8W09 - chains I and L of the 12 polymer chains in the assembly; structure by electron microscopy, 3.20 A resolution.

Chain I (and L):
Name: Integrase
From: Human immunodeficiency virus 1
Notes: chain L of this document is another copy of the same molecule, construct and numbering; everything in this record applies to it too
UniProt: Q9YUI7 (Q9YUI7_9HIV1); residues 1-288 here = UniProt positions 1-288
Chain sequence (292 residues; row label = number of the first residue in the row; numbers below 1 keep their minus sign (Gly-3 is residue -3)):
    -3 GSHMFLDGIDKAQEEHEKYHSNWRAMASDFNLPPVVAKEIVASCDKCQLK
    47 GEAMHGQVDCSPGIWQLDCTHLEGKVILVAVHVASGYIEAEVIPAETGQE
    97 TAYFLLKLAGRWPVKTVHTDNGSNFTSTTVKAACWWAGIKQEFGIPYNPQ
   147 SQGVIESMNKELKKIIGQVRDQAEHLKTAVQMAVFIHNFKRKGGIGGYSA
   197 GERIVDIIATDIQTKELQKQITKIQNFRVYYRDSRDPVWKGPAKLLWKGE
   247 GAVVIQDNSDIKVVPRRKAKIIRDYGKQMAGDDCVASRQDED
Not modelled in the structure: -3 to 0, 229-236, 269-288 (chain L: -3 to 211, 277-288)
Sequence notes: expression tag (-3 to 0); conflict Gly140 (Ser in Q9YUI7)
Metal / ion sites: Zn2+: His12, His16, Cys40, Cys43; Mg2+ site 1: Asp64, Asp116 (together with Dolutegravir); Mg2+ site 2: Asp64, Glu152 (together with Dolutegravir)
Ligand contacts: Dolutegravir (DLU; (4R,12aS)-N-(2,4-difluorobenzyl)-7-hydroxy-4-methyl-6,8-dioxo-3,4,6,8,12,12a-hexahydro-2H-pyrido[1',2':4,5]pyrazino[2,1-b][1,3]oxazine-9-carboxamide): Asp64, Asp116, Asn117, Gly118, Tyr143, Pro145, Gln146, Glu152

Chain I / chain L interface:
Pairs across the interface - 61 pairs, chain I then chain L:
  Met50(I) with Arg231(L)
  Gln53(I) with Arg228(L); Asp229(L), hydrogen bond (side chain-backbone); Ser230(L); Asp232(L), hydrogen bond (side chain-backbone); Lys264(L), hydrogen bond
  Val54(I) with Arg263(L)
  Asp55(I) with Arg263(L)
  Cys56(I) with Trp235(L), hydrophobic; Arg263(L), hydrogen bond (backbone-backbone); Ala265(L); Lys266(L)
  Ser57(I) with Arg262(L); Arg263(L)
  Pro58(I) with Arg262(L)
  Ala80(I) with Lys266(L), hydrogen bond (backbone-side chain)
  Ile191(I) with Tyr226(L); Lys266(L); Ile268(L), hydrophobic
  Gly192(I) with Asp270(L)
  Tyr194(I) with Asp270(L), hydrogen bond; Tyr271(L), hydrogen bond (side chain-backbone)
  Asp202(I) with Ile268(L); Arg269(L), hydrogen bond (side chain-backbone); Asp270(L); Tyr271(L), hydrogen bond
  Ile203(I) with Ile267(L); Ile268(L), hydrophobic
  Thr206(I) with Phe223(L); Ile267(L); Ile268(L); Arg269(L)
  Asp207(I) with Lys244(L), salt bridge
  Gln209(I) with Phe223(L)
  Thr210(I) with Ile220(L); Phe223(L); Leu241(L); Lys244(L)
  Leu213(I) with Lys219(L); Ile220(L), hydrophobic
  Gln214(I) with Trp243(L), hydrogen bond; Lys244(L)
  Gln216(I) with Gln216(L)
  Ile217(I) with Gln216(L)
  Ile220(I) with Leu213(L), hydrophobic
  Gln221(I) with Leu213(L); Ile217(L)
  Leu242(I) with Trp243(L), hydrophobic
  Trp243(I) with Gln221(L); Leu242(L); Gln252(L); Ile257(L), hydrophobic
  Glu246(I) with Gln252(L), hydrogen bond
  Ala248(I) with Ile257(L), hydrophobic
  Val250(I) with Val250(L), hydrophobic; Ile257(L), hydrophobic
  Gln252(I) with Trp243(L)
  Ile257(I) with Trp243(L), hydrophobic; Ala248(L), hydrophobic; Val259(L), hydrophobic
  Val259(I) with Ile257(L), hydrophobic
Interface residues without a listed pair, chain I (34 interface residues in all): Ala49, Val79, Ala205
Interface residues without a listed pair, chain L (35 interface residues in all): Pro233, Gly272

Summary:
The interface between chain I and chain L involves 34 residues on one side and 35 on the other; the contacts
include 11 hydrogen bonds and 1 salt bridge. Polar contacts include Asp207(I)-Lys244(L), Gln53(I)-Asp229(L)
and Gln53(I)-Asp232(L). Bound to chain I: Dolutegravir.
Chain I and chain L are both Integrase (Human immunodeficiency virus 1); the structure, HIV-1 wild-type
intasome core, was determined by electron microscopy together with 8W2R and 8W34 from the same study.
